PDB entry 8SWZ | X-ray diffraction, 3.00 A resolution | chain A

# Chain A
Protein: Protein mono-ADP-ribosyltransferase PARP4
From: Homo sapiens
Notes: EC 2.4.2.-
UniProtKB: Q9UKK3 (PARP4_HUMAN); the construct has insertions or renumbered stretches relative to UniProt, so the offset changes along the chain: 316-356 = UniProt 242-282; 365-573 = UniProt 365-573
Amino-acid sequence (259 residues; numbered 315 to 573; the number before each row is that of its first residue):
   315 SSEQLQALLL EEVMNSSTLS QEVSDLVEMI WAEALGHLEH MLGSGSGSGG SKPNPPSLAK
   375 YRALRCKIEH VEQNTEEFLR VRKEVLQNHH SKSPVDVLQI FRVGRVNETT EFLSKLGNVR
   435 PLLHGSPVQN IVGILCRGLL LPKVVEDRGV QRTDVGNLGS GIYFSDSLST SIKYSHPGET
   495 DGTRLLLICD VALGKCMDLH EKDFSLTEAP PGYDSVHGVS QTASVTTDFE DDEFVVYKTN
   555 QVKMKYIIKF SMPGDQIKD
Disordered / not traced: 315, 359-366, 572-573
Construct notes: expression tag (315); linker (357-364)
Small-molecule neighbours: UHB (2-[4-[(2S,3S,4R,5R)-5-(6-aminopurin-9-yl)-3,4-bis(oxidanyl)oxolan-2-yl]carbonylpiperazin-1-yl]-N-(1-oxidanylidene-2,3-dihydroisoindol-4-yl)ethanamide): Leu437, His438, Gly439, Ser440, Asn444, Gly447, Ile448, Arg451, Gly452, Leu453, Leu454, Pro456, Gly470, Gly475, Tyr477, Phe478, Ser479, Ser485, Tyr488, Glu547
Reported in the primary citation:
  - catalytic residues: His438, Tyr477, Glu547

# In short
Ligands of chain A: compound UHB. From the paper: catalytic residues His438, Tyr477 and Glu547.
Chain A is Protein mono-ADP-ribosyltransferase PARP4 (Homo sapiens); the structure, PARP4 ART domain bound to
EB47, was determined by X-ray diffraction (same publication as 8SWY, 8SX1 and 8SX2).
